Entry 8CGZ (X-ray diffraction, 2.53 A resolution); this record covers chains A and E of the 5 polymer chains in the assembly.

# Chain A
Name: Tubulin alpha chain
Source organism: Ovis aries
UniProtKB: D0VWZ0 (D0VWZ0_SHEEP); residues 1-451 here = UniProt positions 1-451
Sequence (451 residues; row label = number of the first residue in the row):
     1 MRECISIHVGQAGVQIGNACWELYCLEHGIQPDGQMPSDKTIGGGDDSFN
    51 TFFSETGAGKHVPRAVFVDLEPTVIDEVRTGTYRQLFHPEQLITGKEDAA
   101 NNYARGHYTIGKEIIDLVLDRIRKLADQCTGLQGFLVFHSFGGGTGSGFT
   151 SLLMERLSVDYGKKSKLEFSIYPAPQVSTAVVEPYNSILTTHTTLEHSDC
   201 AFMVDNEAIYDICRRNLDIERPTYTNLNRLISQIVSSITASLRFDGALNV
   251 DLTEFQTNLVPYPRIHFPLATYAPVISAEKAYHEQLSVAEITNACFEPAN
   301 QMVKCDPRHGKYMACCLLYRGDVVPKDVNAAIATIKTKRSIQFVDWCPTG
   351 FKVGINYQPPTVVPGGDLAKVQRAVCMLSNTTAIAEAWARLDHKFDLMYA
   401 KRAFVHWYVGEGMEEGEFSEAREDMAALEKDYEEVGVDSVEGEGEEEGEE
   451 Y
Disordered / not traced: 39-45, 280-282, 438-451
Construct notes: conflict Ser-232 (Gly in D0VWZ0), Ser-340 (Thr in D0VWZ0)
Residues lining bound ligands:
  - GTP (guanosine-5'-triphosphate): Gly-10, Gln-11, Ala-12, Gln-15, Ile-16, Asp-69, Asp-98, Ala-99, Ala-100, Asn-101, Ser-140, Gly-142, Gly-143, Gly-144, Thr-145, Gly-146, Ile-171, Pro-173, Val-177, Ser-178, Thr-179, Glu-183, Asn-206, Tyr-224, Leu-227, Asn-228, Ile-231
  - ab-8939 (UIY): Thr-179, Ala-180, Val-181

# Chain E
Name: Stathmin-4
Source organism: Rattus norvegicus
UniProtKB: P63043 (STMN4_RAT); residues 5-145 here correspond to UniProt positions 49-189 (UniProt number = residue number + 44)
Sequence (143 residues; each row starts with the number of its first residue):
     3 XADMEVIELNKATSGQSWEVILKPPSFDGVPEFNASLPRRRDPSLEEIQK
    53 KLEAAEERRKYQEAELLKHLAEKREHEREVIQKAIEENNNFIKMAKEKLA
   103 QKMESNKENREAHLAAMLERLQEKDKHAEEVRKNKELKEEASR
Disordered / not traced: 3-6, 29-47, 142-145
Modified / non-standard residues: ACE (acetyl group) at position 3
Construct notes: acetylation (3); expression tag (4); engineered mutation Ala-14 (Cys58 in P63043), Trp-20 (Phe64 in P63043)
Curated features (UniProtKB/Swiss-Prot):
  - modified residue: Ser-46 (Phosphoserine)

# Chain A / chain E interface
Contacting residue pairs (44; chain A residue first):
  Tyr-108(A) with Ala-57(E), hydrophobic
  Thr-109(A) with Arg-61(E)
  Phe-244(A) with Ser-16(E)
  Asp-245(A) with Ala-14(E); Thr-15(E), hydrogen bond (side chain-backbone); Ser-16(E), hydrogen bond (backbone-side chain); Gly-17(E)
  Gly-246(A) with Ala-14(E)
  Ala-247(A) with Asn-12(E); Ser-19(E), hydrogen bond (backbone-side chain)
  Leu-248(A) with Ser-19(E)
  Pro-325(A) with Gln-18(E); Trp-20(E), hydrophobic
  Val-328(A) with Trp-20(E), hydrophobic
  Asn-329(A) with Trp-20(E), hydrogen bond
  Lys-336(A) with Leu-24(E)
  Asp-345(A) with Pro-27(E); Ser-28(E), hydrogen bond (backbone-backbone)
  Trp-346(A) with Pro-27(E)
  Cys-347(A) with Pro-27(E)
  Pro-348(A) with Lys-25(E); Pro-27(E)
  Thr-349(A) with Ile-23(E); Leu-24(E), hydrogen bond (backbone-backbone); Lys-25(E), hydrogen bond (backbone-backbone)
  Gly-350(A) with Val-22(E)
  Phe-351(A) with Glu-21(E); Val-22(E), hydrogen bond (backbone-backbone)
  Lys-352(A) with Trp-20(E); Glu-21(E)
  Val-353(A) with Ser-19(E); Trp-20(E), hydrogen bond (backbone-backbone)
  Gly-354(A) with Gln-18(E)
  Ile-355(A) with Gly-17(E); Gln-18(E), hydrogen bond (backbone-backbone); Trp-20(E), hydrophobic
  Asn-356(A) with Ser-16(E)
  Tyr-357(A) with Ser-16(E), hydrogen bond (backbone-backbone)
  Val-409(A) with Gln-64(E), hydrogen bond (backbone-side chain)
  Gly-410(A) with Arg-61(E), hydrogen bond (backbone-side chain); Gln-64(E)
  Glu-411(A) with Arg-61(E), salt bridge
  Gly-412(A) with Ala-57(E); Arg-61(E)
Also at the interface, not in a pair above, chain A (30 interface residues in all): His-107, Leu-152
Also at the interface, not in a pair above, chain E (23 interface residues in all): Val-8, Pro-26, Lys-53, Leu-54, Arg-60

# Summary
30 residues of chain A and 23 residues of chain E are in contact, with 13 hydrogen bonds and 1 salt bridge.
Polar contacts include Glu-411(A)/Arg-61(E), Asp-245(A)/Thr-15(E) and Asp-245(A)/Ser-16(E). Ligands of chain
A: GTP and ab-8939.
Chain A is Tubulin alpha chain (Ovis aries) and chain E is Stathmin-4 (Rattus norvegicus); the structure,
tubulin-AB8939 complex, was determined by X-ray diffraction.
